Entry 8YO8 (X-ray diffraction, 2.00 A resolution); this record covers chain A.

== Chain A ==
Name: Ferroptosis suppressor protein 1
From: Homo sapiens
Notes: EC 1.6.5.-
UniProt: Q9BRQ8 (FSP1_HUMAN); residues 10-373 here = UniProt positions 10-373
Amino-acid sequence (367 residues; row label = number of the first residue in the row):
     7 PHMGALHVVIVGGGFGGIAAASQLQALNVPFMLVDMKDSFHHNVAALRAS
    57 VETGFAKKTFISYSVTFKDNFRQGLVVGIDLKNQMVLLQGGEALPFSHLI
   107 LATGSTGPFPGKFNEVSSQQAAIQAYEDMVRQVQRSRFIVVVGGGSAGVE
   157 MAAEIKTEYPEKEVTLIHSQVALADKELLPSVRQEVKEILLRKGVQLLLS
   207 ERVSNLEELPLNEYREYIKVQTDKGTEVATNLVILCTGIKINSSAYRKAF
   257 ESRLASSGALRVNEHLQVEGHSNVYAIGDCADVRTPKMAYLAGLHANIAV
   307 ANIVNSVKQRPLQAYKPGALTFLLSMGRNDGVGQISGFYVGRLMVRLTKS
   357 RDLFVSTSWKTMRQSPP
Differences from the reference sequence: expression tag (7-8); initiating methionine (9)
Curated features (UniProtKB/Swiss-Prot):
  - binding site (6-hydroxy-FAD): Gly-18 to Gly-22, Arg-54, Val-82, Asp-285
  - site: His-174 (4-hydroxy-2-nonenal adduction)
  - modified residue: Lys-168 (N6-acetyllysine)
  - mutagenesis: Glu-156 (E156A: Impairs the reductase activity toward coenzyme Q1/ubiquinone-1. Impairs ferroptosis suppression), Lys-168 (K168Q: Acetylation-mimetic. Results in reduced ubiquitination and increased stability of the protein; K168R: No acetylation at this site ...)
Ligand contacts:
  - 6-hydroxy-flavin-adenine dinucleotide (6FA): Gly-18, Gly-19, Gly-20, Phe-21, Gly-22, Gly-23, Val-40, Asp-41, Met-42, Lys-43, Asn-49, Val-50, Leu-53, Tyr-69, Gly-80, Leu-81, Val-82, Ala-108, Thr-109, Gly-110, Ser-111, Gly-117, Lys-118, Asn-120, Glu-156, Asn-248, Ser-250, Ala-251, Ile-283, Gly-284, Asp-285, Lys-293, Met-294, Ala-295, Tyr-296, Ala-298, Leu-329, Lys-355, Phe-360
  - NAD (nicotinamide-adenine-dinucleotide): Val-148, Gly-149, Gly-150, Gly-151, Ser-152, Ala-153, Gly-154, Glu-156, Ile-173, His-174, Ser-175, Gln-176, Asp-181, Glu-207, Arg-208, Val-209, Leu-212, Cys-242, Thr-243, Gly-244, Ile-245, Pro-292, Lys-293, Met-294, Phe-328, Leu-329, Leu-330, Lys-355
Reported in the primary citation:
  - conformationally variable residues (loop rearrangement, side-chain flip): Met-42, Arg-208, Thr-243 to Ile-245, Met-294, Phe-328
  - binding site for 6-hydroxy-flavin-adenine dinucleotide: Asn-120, Glu-156
  - binding site for NAD: Glu-156, Arg-208, Lys-355
  - mutagenesis - E156A, K355A: decreased catalytic activity on NADH
  - mutagenesis - D41A, D285A: abolished binding to 6-OH-FAD
  - mutagenesis - N49A: decreased catalytic activity
  - mutagenesis - N248A: unchanged catalytic activity
  - mutagenesis - S152A, E156A: decreased binding to 6-OH-FAD
  - mutagenesis - E156A, K355A: decreased catalytic activity on NADPH

== Overview ==
Bound to chain A: 6-hydroxy-flavin-adenine dinucleotide and NAD. Curated annotation (UniProt) lists 8 residues
binding 6-hydroxy-FAD and 2 mutagenesis sites. The paper reports a binding site for NAD at Glu-156, Arg-208
and Lys-355; E156A and K355A reduce catalytic activity on NADH; 7 substitutions were tested in all.
Chain A is Ferroptosis suppressor protein 1 (Homo sapiens); the structure, Crystal structure of hFSP1 with
both 6-OH-FAD and NAD (hFSP1-6-OH-FAD-NAD), was determined by X-ray diffraction, deposited together with 8YOQ
and 8YOX.
